9JMD - chains A and E of the 5 polymer chains in the assembly; structure by electron microscopy, 2.74 A resolution.

# Chain A
Protein: Guanine nucleotide-binding protein G(q) subunit alpha
From: Homo sapiens
Chain sequence (361 residues; row label = number of the first residue in the row):
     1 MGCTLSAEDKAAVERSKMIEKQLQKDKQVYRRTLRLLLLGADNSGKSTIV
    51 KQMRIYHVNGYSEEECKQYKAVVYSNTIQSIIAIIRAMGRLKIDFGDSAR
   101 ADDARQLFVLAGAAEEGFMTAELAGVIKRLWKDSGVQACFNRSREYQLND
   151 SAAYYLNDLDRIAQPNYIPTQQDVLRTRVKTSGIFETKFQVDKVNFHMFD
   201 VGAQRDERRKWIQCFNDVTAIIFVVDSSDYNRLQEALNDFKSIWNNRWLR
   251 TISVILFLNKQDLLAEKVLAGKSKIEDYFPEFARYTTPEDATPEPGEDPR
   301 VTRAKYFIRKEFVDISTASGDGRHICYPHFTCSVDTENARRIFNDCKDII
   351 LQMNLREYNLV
Unresolved in the structure: 1-2, 57-180

# Chain E
Protein: ScFv16
From: Mus musculus
Notes: antibody fragment or engineered binder
Chain sequence (247 residues; each row starts with the number of its first residue):
     1 VQLVESGGGLVQPGGSRKLSCSASGFAFSSFGMHWVRQAPEKGLEWVAYI
    51 SSGSGTIYYADTVKGRFTISRDDPKNTLFLQMTSLRSEDTAMYYCVRSIY
   101 YYGSSPFDFWGQGTTLTVSAGGGGSGGGGSGGGGSADIVMTQATSSVPVT
   151 PGESVSISCRSSKSLLHSNGNTYLYWFLQRPGQSPQLLIYRMSNLASGVP
   201 DRFSGSGSGTAFTLTISRLEAEDVGVYYCMQHLEYPLTFGAGTKLEL
Unresolved in the structure: 120-133
Disulfides: Cys21-Cys95

# Chain A / chain E interface
Pairs across the interface (24):
  Thr4(A) - His167(E)  hydrogen bond (backbone-side chain)
  Thr4(A) - Ser168(E)
  Ser6(A) - His167(E)
  Ser6(A) - Tyr173(E)  hydrogen bond
  Ala7(A) - His232(E)
  Ala7(A) - Tyr235(E)  hydrophobic
  Glu8(A) - Tyr100(E)
  Glu8(A) - Pro106(E)
  Glu8(A) - Tyr173(E)
  Glu8(A) - Tyr175(E)  hydrogen bond
  Glu8(A) - Arg191(E)  salt bridge
  Glu8(A) - His232(E)
  Asp9(A) - Asn169(E)
  Asp9(A) - Tyr173(E)  hydrogen bond
  Ala11(A) - Tyr100(E)  hydrophobic
  Ala12(A) - Tyr100(E)
  Glu14(A) - Ser51(E)  hydrogen bond
  Glu14(A) - Gly55(E)
  Glu14(A) - Thr56(E)  hydrogen bond
  Arg15(A) - Ile99(E)
  Arg15(A) - Tyr100(E)
  Arg15(A) - Tyr101(E)
  Met18(A) - Ser52(E)
  Met18(A) - Gly53(E)
Also at the interface, not in a pair above, chain E (19 interface residues in all): Ser30, Leu233

# In short
10 residues of chain A face 19 of chain E across their interface; the contacts include 6 hydrogen bonds and 1
salt bridge. Polar contacts include Glu8(A)-Arg191(E), Thr4(A)-His167(E) and Ser6(A)-Tyr173(E).
Chain A is Guanine nucleotide-binding protein G(q) subunit alpha (Homo sapiens) and chain E is ScFv16 (Mus
musculus); the structure, Cryo-EM structure of the Azithromycin-Motilin receptor-Gq protein complex, was
determined by electron microscopy, deposited together with 9JMC.
